PDB entry 6CCE | X-ray diffraction, 3.05 A resolution | chains A and B of the 9 polymer chains in the assembly

# Chain A (and B)
Molecule: DNA-directed RNA polymerase subunit alpha
Source organism: Mycobacterium smegmatis (strain ATCC 700084 / mc(2)155)
Notes: EC 2.7.7.6; chain B of this document is another copy of the same molecule, construct and numbering; everything in this record applies to it too
UniProtKB: A0QSL8 (RPOA_MYCS2); residues 1-350 here = UniProt positions 1-350
Amino-acid sequence (350 residues; numbered 1 to 350; the number before each row is that of its first residue):
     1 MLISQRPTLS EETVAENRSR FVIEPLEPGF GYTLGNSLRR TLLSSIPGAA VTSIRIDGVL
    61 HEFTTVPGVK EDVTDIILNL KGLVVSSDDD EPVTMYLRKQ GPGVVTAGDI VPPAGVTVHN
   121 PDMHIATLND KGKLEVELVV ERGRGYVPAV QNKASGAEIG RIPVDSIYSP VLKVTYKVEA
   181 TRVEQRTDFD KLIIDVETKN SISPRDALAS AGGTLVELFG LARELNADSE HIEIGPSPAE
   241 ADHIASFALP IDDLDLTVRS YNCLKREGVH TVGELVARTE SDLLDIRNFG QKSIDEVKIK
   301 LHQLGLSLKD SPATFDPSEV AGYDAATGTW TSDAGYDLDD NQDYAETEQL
Unresolved in the structure: 222-350 (chain B: 1, 152-156, 233-350)

# Interface between chain A and chain B
Pairs across the interface - 55 pairs, chain A then chain B:
  Met1(A) - Glu141(B)
  Met1(A) - Arg142(B)  hydrogen bond (backbone-backbone)
  Met1(A) - Gly143(B)
  Met1(A) - Tyr168(B)
  Leu2(A) - Pro47(B)  hydrophobic
  Leu2(A) - Arg142(B)
  Leu2(A) - Gly143(B)
  Leu9(A) - Leu221(B)  hydrophobic
  Glu11(A) - Leu225(B)
  Phe21(A) - Leu225(B)  hydrophobic
  Glu27(A) - Ser44(B)
  Glu27(A) - Arg144(B)  salt bridge
  Gly29(A) - Arg40(B)
  Phe30(A) - Arg40(B)
  Phe30(A) - Thr41(B)
  Phe30(A) - Ser44(B)
  Phe30(A) - Ser45(B)
  Thr33(A) - Asn36(B)  hydrogen bond (side chain-backbone)
  Thr33(A) - Ser37(B)  hydrogen bond
  Thr33(A) - Arg40(B)
  Leu34(A) - Leu218(B)  hydrophobic
  Leu34(A) - Phe219(B)  hydrophobic
  Ser37(A) - Thr33(B)  hydrogen bond (side chain-backbone)
  Ser37(A) - Leu34(B)
  Ser37(A) - Ser37(B)  hydrogen bond
  Leu38(A) - Phe219(B)  hydrophobic
  Arg40(A) - Gly29(B)
  Arg40(A) - Tyr32(B)
  Arg40(A) - Thr33(B)
  Ser45(A) - Phe30(B)
  Arg144(A) - Leu2(B)
  Arg144(A) - Glu27(B)  salt bridge
  Gln185(A) - Val150(B)
  Asp206(A) - Asn226(B)  hydrogen bond
  Asp206(A) - Ser229(B)
  Leu208(A) - Ala222(B)  hydrophobic
  Ala209(A) - Ala222(B)
  Ala209(A) - Asn226(B)
  Ala209(A) - Ala227(B)
  Ser210(A) - Ser229(B)
  Ser210(A) - Glu230(B)
  Gly213(A) - Arg223(B)
  Gly213(A) - Glu230(B)
  Thr214(A) - Glu230(B)
  Thr214(A) - His231(B)  hydrogen bond (side chain-backbone)
  Leu215(A) - Phe219(B)  hydrophobic
  Val216(A) - Val216(B)  hydrophobic
  Val216(A) - Phe219(B)  hydrophobic
  Val216(A) - Gly220(B)
  Glu217(A) - Ile232(B)
  Leu218(A) - Phe30(B)  hydrophobic
  Phe219(A) - Leu34(B)  hydrophobic
  Phe219(A) - Leu38(B)  hydrophobic
  Phe219(A) - Leu215(B)  hydrophobic
  Phe219(A) - Phe219(B)  hydrophobic
Interface residues without a listed pair, chain A (37 interface residues in all): Ile3, Pro7, Leu26, Pro28, Thr41, Pro47, Arg205, Gly212, Gly220, Leu221
Interface residues without a listed pair, chain B (38 interface residues in all): Ser4, Leu9

# Overview
Chain A and chain B form an interface of 37 and 38 residues respectively, with 7 hydrogen bonds and 2 salt
bridges. Polar pairs include Glu27(A)-Arg144(B), Thr33(A)-Asn36(B) and Thr33(A)-Ser37(B).
Chain A and chain B are both DNA-directed RNA polymerase subunit alpha (Mycobacterium smegmatis (strain ATCC
700084 / mc(2)155)); the structure, Crystal structure of a Mycobacterium smegmatis RNA polymerase
transcription initiation complex with inhibitor Kanglemycin A, was determined by X-ray diffraction together
with 6DCF and 6CCV from the same study.
